2FFZ - chain A; structure by X-ray diffraction, 2.05 A resolution.

# Chain A
Molecule: Phospholipase C
Organism: Bacillus cereus
Notes: EC 3.1.4.3
UniProt: P09598 (PHLC_BACCE); residues 1-245 here correspond to UniProt positions 39-283 (UniProt number = residue number + 38)
Chain sequence (245 residues; row label = number of the first residue in the row):
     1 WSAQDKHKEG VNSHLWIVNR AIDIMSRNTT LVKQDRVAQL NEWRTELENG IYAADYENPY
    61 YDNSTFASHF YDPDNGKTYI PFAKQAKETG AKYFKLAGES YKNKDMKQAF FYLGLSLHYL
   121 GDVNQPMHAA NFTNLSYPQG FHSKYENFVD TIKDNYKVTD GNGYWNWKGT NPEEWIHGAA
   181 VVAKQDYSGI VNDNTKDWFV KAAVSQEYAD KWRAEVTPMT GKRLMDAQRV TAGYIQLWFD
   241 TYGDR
Construct notes: engineered mutation Q4 (Glu42 in P09598)
Swiss-Prot annotation at these positions:
  - binding site (Zn(2+)): W1, H14, D55, H69, H118, D122, H128, H142, E146
Bound ions: Zn2+ site 1: W1, H14, D122; Zn2+ site 2: D55, H69, H118, D122; Zn2+ site 3: H128, H142, E146
What the authors report for this chain:
  - catalytic residues: D55
  - conformationally variable residues (side-chain flip): Y56
  - contacts within the chain: Q4-N147 (hydrogen bond)
  - mutagenesis - E4Q: decreased catalytic activity on PC (citing earlier work)
  - mutagenesis - E4Q: increased catalytic activity on PS (citing earlier work)
  - specificity-determining residues: Y56, F66 (citing earlier work)

# Summary
The Zn2+ site 1 is built by W1, H14 and D122. D55, H69, H118 and D122 coordinate Zn2+ site 2. UniProt lists 9
Zn2+-binding residues. The paper reports the catalytic residue D55; E4Q reduces catalytic activity on PC.
Chain A is Phospholipase C (Bacillus cereus); the structure, Structural Studies Examining the Substrate
Specificity Profiles of PC-PLCBc Protein Variants, was determined by X-ray diffraction (same publication as
2HUC and 2FGN).
